Entry 6GO7 (X-ray diffraction, 2.55 A resolution); this record covers chains A and H of the 7 polymer chains in the assembly.

== Chain A ==
Molecule: DNA nucleotidylexotransferase, DNA-directed DNA/RNA polymerase mu
From: Mus musculus
Notes: EC 2.7.7.31, 2.7.7.7
UniProtKB: chimeric construct of P09838, Q9JIW4: residues 132-377 from P09838 (TDT_MOUSE) positions 132-377 (same numbers); residues 378-407 from Q9JIW4 positions 363-392 (UniProt number = residue number - 15); residues 408-511 from P09838 (TDT_MOUSE) positions 407-510 (UniProt number = residue number - 1)
Chain sequence (401 residues; numbered 111 to 511; the number before each row is that of its first residue):
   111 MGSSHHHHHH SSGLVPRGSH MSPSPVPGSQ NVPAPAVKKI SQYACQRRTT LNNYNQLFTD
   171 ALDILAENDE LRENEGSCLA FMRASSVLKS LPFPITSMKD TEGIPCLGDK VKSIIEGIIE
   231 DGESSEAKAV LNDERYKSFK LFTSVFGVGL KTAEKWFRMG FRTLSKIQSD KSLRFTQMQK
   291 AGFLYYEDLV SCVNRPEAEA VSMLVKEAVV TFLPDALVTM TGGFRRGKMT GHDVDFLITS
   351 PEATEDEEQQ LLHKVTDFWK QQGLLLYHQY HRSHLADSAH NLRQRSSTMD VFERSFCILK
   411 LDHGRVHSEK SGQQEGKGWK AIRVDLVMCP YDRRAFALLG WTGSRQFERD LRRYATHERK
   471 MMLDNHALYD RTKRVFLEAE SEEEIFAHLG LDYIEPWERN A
Unresolved in the structure: 111-148, 384-401, 419-425
Construct notes: initiating methionine (111); expression tag (112-131); conflict Val-401 (Ala386 in Q9JIW4)
UniProt features mapped onto this chain:
  - region: Val-258 to Thr-262 (Involved in DNA binding)
  - binding site (a 2'-deoxyribonucleoside 5'-triphosphate): Gly-333 to Lys-338, His-342 to Asp-345, Gly-450, Trp-451
  - binding site (Mg(2+)): Asp-343, Asp-345, Asp-435
  - modified residue: Ser-134 (Phosphoserine)
Bound ions: Na+: Thr-253, Val-255, Val-258 (shared with 1 residue of chain E); Mg2+: Asp-343, Asp-345 (together with 2',3'-dideoxycytidine 5'-triphosphate)
Residues lining bound ligands: 2',3'-dideoxycytidine 5'-triphosphate (DCT): Gly-332, Gly-333, Arg-336, Lys-338, Thr-340, Gly-341, His-342, Asp-343, Asp-345, Gly-450, Trp-451, Thr-452, Gly-453, Ser-454, Arg-455, Glu-458

== Chain H ==
Molecule: 7-nt DNA strand
Sequence (7 nucleotides; each row starts with the number of its first residue):
     1 TTTTTGC

== Interface between chain A and chain H ==
Residue-residue contacts - 13 pairs, chain A then chain H:
  Leu-189(A) with DT5(H), phosphate contact; DG6(H), phosphate contact
  Arg-193(A) with DT5(H), base contact
  Arg-455(A) with DG6(H), hydrogen bond to the base
  Glu-458(A) with DG6(H), base contact
  Arg-459(A) with DG6(H), salt bridge to the phosphate
  Arg-462(A) with DG6(H), phosphate contact; DC7(H), phosphate contact
  Arg-463(A) with DT5(H), phosphate contact; DG6(H), sugar contact
  Thr-466(A) with DC7(H), hydrogen bond to the phosphate
  His-467(A) with DT4(H), phosphate contact; DT5(H), salt bridge to the phosphate
Other interface residues (no listed pair), chain A (11 interface residues in all): Gly-186, Leu-473

== Overview ==
11 residues of chain A face 4 of chain H across their interface, with 2 hydrogen bonds and 2 salt bridges.
Polar contacts include Arg-455(A)/DG6(H), Thr-466(A)/DC7(H) and Arg-459(A)/DG6(H). Chain A binds
2',3'-dideoxycytidine 5'-triphosphate.
Chain A is DNA nucleotidylexotransferase, DNA-directed DNA/RNA polymerase mu (Mus musculus) and chain H is a
7-nt DNA strand; the structure, TdT chimera (Loop1 of pol mu) - full DNA synapsis complex, was determined by
X-ray diffraction together with 6GO3, 6GO4, 6GO5 and 6GO6 from the same study.
